PDB entry 7PAN | electron microscopy, 9.70 A resolution (very low resolution: no residue pairs are listed; an interface is given only as per-side residue counts) | chains c and 3 of the 54 polymer chains in the assembly

== Chain c ==
Name: 50S ribosomal protein L4
Source organism: Mycoplasma pneumoniae M129
UniProt: P75579 (RL4_MYCPN); numbering as in UniProt (aligned over 1-212)
Chain sequence (212 residues; each row starts with the number of its first residue):
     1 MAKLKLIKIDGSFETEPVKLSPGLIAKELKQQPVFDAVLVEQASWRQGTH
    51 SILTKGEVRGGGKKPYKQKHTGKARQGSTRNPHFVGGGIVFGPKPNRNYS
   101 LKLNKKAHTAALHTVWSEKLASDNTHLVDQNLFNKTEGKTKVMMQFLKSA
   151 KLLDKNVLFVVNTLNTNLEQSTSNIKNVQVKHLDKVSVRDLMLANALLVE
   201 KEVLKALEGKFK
Disordered / not traced: 1, 212

== Chain 3 ==
Molecule: 23S ribosomal RNA
Source organism: Mycoplasma pneumoniae M129
Sequence (2907 nucleotides; each row starts with the number of its first residue):
     1 UACAAUAAGUUACUAAGGGCUUAUGGUGGAUGCCUUGGCACUAAUAGGCG
    51 AUGAAGGACGUGUUAACCUGCGAUAAGCUUCGGGUAGGUGGUAAGAACCU
   101 CAGAUCCGGAGAUUUCCGAAUGGAGCAAUCCGGUAGUUGGAAACAGCUAU
   151 CAUUAAUUGAUGAAUAAAUAGUCAAUUAAAGCAAUACGUGGUGAAGUGAA
   201 ACAUCUCAGUAGCCACAGGAAAAGAAAACGAAUGUGAUUCCGUGUGUAGU
   251 GGCGAGCGAAAGCGGAACAGGCCAAACUUAUCAUUAGAUAGGGGUUGUAG
   301 GGCUUGCAAUGUGGACUUGAAAACGAUAGAAGAAGCUGUUGGAAAGCAGC
   351 GCGCAAAAGGGUGAUAGCCCCGUAUUUGAAAUUGUUUUCAUACCUAGCGA
   401 GAUCCCUGAGUAGCUCGGAAAACGUUAUUUUGAGUGAAUCUGCCCAGACC
   451 AUUGGGUAAGCCUAAAUACUAAUUAGUGACCGAUAGCGAAACAGUACCGU
   501 GAGGGAAAGGUGAAAAGAACCCAGAGAUGGGAGUGAAAUAGAUUCUGAAA
   551 CCAUAUGCCUACAACGUGUCAGAGCACAUUAAUGUGUGAUGGCGUGCGUU
   601 UUGAAGUAUGAGCCGGCGAGUUAUGAUAGCAAGCGUUAGUUAACCAGGAG
   651 AUGGGGAGCUGUAGCGAAAGCGAGUUUUAAAAGAGCGUUUGUUUGUUAUU
   701 AUAGACCCGAAACGGGUUGAGCUAGUCAUGAGCAGGUUGAAGGUUGAGUA
   751 ACAUCAACUGGAGGACCGAACCGACUCUCGUUGAAACGAUAGCGGAUGAC
   801 UUGUGAUUAGGGGUGAAAUUCCAAUCGAAAUCCGUGAUAGCUGGUUCUCG
   851 UCGAAAUAGCUUUAAGGCUAGCGUGAGAUCACAAAUAAGUGGAGGUAAAG
   901 CUACUGAAUGUAUGAUGGCGCCACCUAGGCGUACUGAAUACAAUUAAACU
   951 CUGAAUGCCAUUUAUUUUAUUCUCGCAGUCAGACAGUGGGGGAUAAGCUU
  1001 CAUUGUCAAGAGGGGAAGAGCCCAGAUCAUUAAAUAAGGUCCCCAAAAUA
  1051 UACUAAGUGGAAAAGGAUGUGAAAGUGCUAAAACAGCAAGGAUGUUGGCU
  1101 UAGAAGCAGCCAUCGUUUAAAGAGUGCGUAACAGCUCACUUGUCGAGUGU
  1151 UUUUGCGCCGAAGAUGUAACGGGGCUAAGUAUAUUACCGAAUUUAUGGAU
  1201 AAGAUUUAUAUCUUGUGGUAGACGAGCGUUGUAUUGGAGUUGAAGUCAAA
  1251 GCGUGAGCAUUGGUGGAUCCAAUACAAGUGAGAAUGCCGGCAUGAGUAAC
  1301 GCUUGGGAGUGAGAAUCUCCCAAACCGAUUGACUAAGGUUUCCUGGACCA
  1351 GGGUCGUCCUUCCAGGGUUAGUCUGGACCUAAGCUGAGGCUGAAAAGCGU
  1401 AGGCGAUGGACAACAGGUUAAUAUUCCUGUACUUACAGUUAGACUGAUGG
  1451 AGUGACAAAGAAGGUUUUCCACCCCCAUAAUUGGAUUUGGGGAUAAAUCA
  1501 UAAGGUGGUACAAUAGGCAAAUCCGUUGUGCAUAACAUUGAGUGAUGAUG
  1551 UCGAGUGAAUGAGUGAUCAAGUAGCGAAGGUGGUAUUAAUCAUGCUUUCA
  1601 AGAAAAGCUUCUAGGGUUAAUCUAGCUGUAACCAGUACCGAGAACGAACA
  1651 CACGUAGUCAAGGAGAGGAUCCUAAGGUUAGCGAGUGAACUAUAGCCAAG
  1701 GAACUCUGCAAAUUAACCCCGUAAGUUAGCGAGAAGGGGUGCUUAUGUAA
  1751 AAGUAAGCCGCAGUGAAGAACGAGGGGGGACUGUUUAACUAAAACACAAC
  1801 UCUAUGCCAAACCGUAAGGUGAUGUAUAUGGGGUGACACCUGCCCAGUGC
  1851 UGGAAGGUUAAAGAAGGAGGUUAGCGCAAGCGAAGCUUUUAACUGAAGCC
  1901 CCAGUGAACGGCGGCCGUAACUAUAACGGUCCUAAGGUAGCGAAAUUCCU
  1951 AGUCGGGUAAAUUCCGUCCCGCUUGAAUGGUGUAACCAUCUCUUGACUGU
  2001 CUCGGCUAUAGACUCGGUGAAAUCCAGGUACGGGUGAAGACACCCGUUAG
  2051 GCGCAACGGGACGGAAAGACCCCGUGAAGCUUUACUGUAGCUUAAUAUUG
  2101 AUCAGGACAUUAUCAUGUAGAGAAUAGGUAGGAGCAAUCGAUGCAAGUUC
  2151 GCUAGGACUUGUUGAUGCGAAAGGUGGAAUACUACCCUUGGUUGUGUGCU
  2201 GUUCUAAUUGGUAACUGUUAUCCAGUUUCAAGACAGUGUUAGGUGGGCAG
  2251 UUUGACUGGGGCGGUCGCCUCCUAAAAGGUAACGGAGGCGUACAAAGGUA
  2301 CCUUCAGUACGGUUGGAAAUCGUAUGUAGAGUGUAAUGGUGUAAGGGUGC
  2351 UUGACUGUGAGACAUACAGGUCGAACAGGUGAGAAAUCAGGUCAUAGUGA
  2401 UCCGGUGGUCCAGUAUGGAAUGGCCAUCGCUCAACGGAUAAAAGCUACUC
  2451 CGGGGAUAACAGGCUGAUACUGCCCAAGAGUUCAUAUCGACGGCAGUGUU
  2501 UGGCACCUCGAUGUCGACUCAUCUCAUCCUCGAGCUGAAGCAGGUUCGAA
  2551 GGGUUCGGCUGUUCGCCGAUUAAAGAGAUACGUGAGUUGGGUUCAAACCG
  2601 UCGUGAGACAGGUUGGUCCCUAUCUAUUGUGCCCGUAGGAAGAUUGAAGA
  2651 GUGUUGCUUCUAGUACGAGAGGACCGAAGCGAGGACACCUCUUAUGCUCC
  2701 AGUUGUAGCGCCAGCUGCACCGCUGGGUAGUAACGUGUCUAUUAGAUAAA
  2751 CGCUGAAAGCAUCUAAGUGUGAAACUAUCUCAAAGAUUAAUCUUCCCAUU
  2801 UCGCAAGAAAGUAAGAGCCGUCAAAGACGAUGACGUUGAUAGGUUACAGG
  2851 UGUAAGCAUAGUGAUAUGUUGAGCUGAGUAAUACUAAUUGCUCGAGGACU
  2901 UAUUGGA
Disordered / not traced: 1-7, 923-927, 1560-1569, 2901-2907

== How chain c and chain 3 interact ==
At this resolution (10 A) residue pairs are not listed: 85 residues of chain c and 80 of chain 3 lie at the interface.

== In short ==
85 residues of chain c face 80 of chain 3 across their interface.
Chain c is 50S ribosomal protein L4 and chain 3 is 23S ribosomal RNA, both from Mycoplasma pneumoniae M129;
the structure, 70S ribosome with A/P- and P/E-site tRNAs in Mycoplasma pneumoniae cells, was determined by
electron microscopy, deposited together with 7OOC, 7OOD, 7P6Z, 7PAH, 7PAI, 7PAJ and 23 further entries.
